Entry 8GIZ (electron microscopy, 2.70 A resolution); this record covers chains A and E of the 8 polymer chains in the assembly.

== Chain A ==
Name: DNA polymerase III subunit delta
Organism: Escherichia coli K-12
Notes: EC 2.7.7.7
UniProt: P28630 (HOLA_ECOLI); residues 1-343 here = UniProt positions 1-343
Sequence (343 residues; each row starts with the number of its first residue):
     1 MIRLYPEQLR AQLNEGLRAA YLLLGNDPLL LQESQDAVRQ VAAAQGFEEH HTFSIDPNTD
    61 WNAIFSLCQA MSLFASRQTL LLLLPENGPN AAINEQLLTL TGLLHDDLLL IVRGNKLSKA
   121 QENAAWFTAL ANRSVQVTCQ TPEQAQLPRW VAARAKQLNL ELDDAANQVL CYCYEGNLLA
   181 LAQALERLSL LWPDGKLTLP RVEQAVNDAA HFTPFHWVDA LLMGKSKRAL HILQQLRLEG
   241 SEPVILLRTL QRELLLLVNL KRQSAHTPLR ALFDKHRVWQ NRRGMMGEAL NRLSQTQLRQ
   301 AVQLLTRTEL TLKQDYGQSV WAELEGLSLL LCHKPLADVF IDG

== Chain E ==
Name: DNA polymerase III subunit delta'
Organism: Escherichia coli K-12
Notes: EC 2.7.7.7
UniProt: P28631 (HOLB_ECOLI); residues 1-334 here = UniProt positions 1-334
Sequence (334 residues; row label = number of the first residue in the row):
     1 MRWYPWLRPD FEKLVASYQA GRGHHALLIQ ALPGMGDDAL IYALSRYLLC QQPQGHKSCG
    61 HCRGCQLMQA GTHPDYYTLA PEKGKNTLGV DAVREVTEKL NEHARLGGAK VVWVTDAALL
   121 TDAAANALLK TLEEPPAETW FFLATREPER LLATLRSRCR LHYLAPPPEQ YAVTWLSREV
   181 TMSQDALLAA LRLSAGSPGA ALALFQGDNW QARETLCQAL AYSVPSGDWY SLLAALNHEQ
   241 APARLHWLAT LLMDALKRHH GAAQVTNVDV PGLVAELANH LSPSRLQAIL GDVCHIREQL
   301 MSVTGINREL LITDLLLRIE HYLQPGVVLP VPHL
Ion coordination: Zn2+: Cys-50, Cys-59, Cys-62, Cys-65
Small-molecule neighbours: ATP-gamma-S (AGS; phosphothiophosphoric acid-adenylate ester): Glu-133, Thr-154, Arg-158
Reported in the primary citation:
  - binding site for ATP-gamma-S: Arg-158

== Interface between chain A and chain E ==
Residue-residue contacts - 23 pairs, chain A then chain E:
  Arg-248(A) / Asn-307(E)
  Gln-251(A) / Asn-307(E)  hydrogen bond
  Gln-251(A) / Leu-310(E)
  Leu-255(A) / Thr-313(E)
  Arg-262(A) / Gly-227(E)
  Arg-262(A) / Asp-228(E)  salt bridge
  Arg-262(A) / Tyr-230(E)
  Arg-262(A) / Glu-320(E)  salt bridge
  Arg-299(A) / Leu-317(E)
  Val-302(A) / Leu-310(E)  hydrophobic
  Val-302(A) / Asp-314(E)
  Gln-303(A) / Asp-314(E)
  Gln-303(A) / Arg-318(E)
  Thr-306(A) / Leu-310(E)
  Thr-306(A) / Asp-314(E)  hydrogen bond
  Glu-309(A) / Ile-306(E)
  Glu-309(A) / Asn-307(E)
  Glu-309(A) / Leu-310(E)
  Lys-313(A) / Val-303(E)
  Lys-313(A) / Thr-304(E)  hydrogen bond (side chain-backbone)
  Lys-313(A) / Gly-305(E)  hydrogen bond (side chain-backbone)
  Lys-313(A) / Ile-306(E)
  Gln-314(A) / Val-303(E)
Other interface residues (no listed pair), chain A (14 interface residues in all): Val-258, Asn-259, Leu-310
Other interface residues (no listed pair), chain E (17 interface residues in all): Trp-229, Glu-309, His-321

== In short ==
The interface between chain A and chain E involves 14 residues on one side and 17 on the other, with 4
hydrogen bonds and 2 salt bridges. Among the polar pairs are Arg-262(A)/Asp-228(E), Arg-262(A)/Glu-320(E) and
Gln-251(A)/Asn-307(E). Ligands of chain E: ATP-gamma-S. The paper reports a binding site for ATP-gamma-S at
Arg-158(E).
Here chain A is DNA polymerase III subunit delta and chain E is DNA polymerase III subunit delta', both from
Escherichia coli K-12. Entry 8GIZ (E. coli clamp loader with open clamp) was determined by electron microscopy
(same publication as 8GIY, 8GJ0, 8GJ1, 8GJ2 and 8GJ3).
